Entry 8Y2M (electron microscopy, 3.07 A resolution); this record covers chains A and B of the 4 polymer chains in the assembly.

# Chain A
Protein: Ceramide synthase LAC1
Source organism: Saccharomyces cerevisiae S288C
Notes: EC 2.3.1.297
Reference sequence: P28496 (LAC1_YEAST); residue numbers follow UniProt; this construct covers 1-418
Amino-acid sequence (428 residues; each row starts with the number of its first residue):
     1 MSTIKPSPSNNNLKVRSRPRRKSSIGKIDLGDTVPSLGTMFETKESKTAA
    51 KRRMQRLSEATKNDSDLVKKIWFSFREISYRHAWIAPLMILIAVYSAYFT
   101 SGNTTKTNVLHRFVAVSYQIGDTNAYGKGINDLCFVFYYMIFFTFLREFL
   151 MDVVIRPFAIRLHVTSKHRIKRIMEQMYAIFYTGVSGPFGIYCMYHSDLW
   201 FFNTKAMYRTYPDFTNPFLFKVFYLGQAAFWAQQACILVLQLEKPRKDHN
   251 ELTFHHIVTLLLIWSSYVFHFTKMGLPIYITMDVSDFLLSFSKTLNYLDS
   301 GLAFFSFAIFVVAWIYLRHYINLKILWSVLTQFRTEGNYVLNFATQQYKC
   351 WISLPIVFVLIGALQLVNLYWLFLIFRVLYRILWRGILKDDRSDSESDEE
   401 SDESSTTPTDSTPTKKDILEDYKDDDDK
Unresolved in the structure: 1-70, 386-428
Construct notes: expression tag (419-428)
Residues lining bound ligands:
  - 6PL ((4S,7R)-4-hydroxy-N,N,N-trimethyl-9-oxo-7-[(palmitoyloxy)methyl]-3,5,8-trioxa-4-phosphahexacosan-1-aminium 4-oxide), molecule 1: Val114, Ala115, Val116, Phe135, Tyr139, Phe143, Tyr182, Ser186, Phe189, Phe218, Val222, Phe223, Gly226, Gln227, Phe230, Trp231, Asp283
  - 6PL, molecule 2: Lys128, Gly129, Asp132, Leu133, Val136, Leu225, Ala228, Leu260, Leu261, Trp264, Tyr267, Val268
  - hexacosanoic acid (7PO): Tyr224, Trp231, His255, Thr259, Leu262, Ile263, Ser265, Ser266, Phe269, Phe271, Met274, Gly275, Ile278, Tyr279, Met282, Asp283, Asp286, Tyr348, Cys350, Ile352, Ser353, Ile356, Val357, Leu360, Ile361, Leu364
  - Macrofusine (A1D5V; (2R)-2-[2-[(5R,6R,7S,9S,11R,16R,18S,19S)-19-azanyl-6-[(3R)-3-carboxy-5-oxidanyl-5-oxidanylidene-pentanoyl]oxy-5,9-dimethyl-11,16,18-tris(oxidanyl)icosan-7-yl]oxy-2-oxidanylidene-ethyl]butanedioic acid): Arg172, Tyr182, Trp231, His255, Asp286, Leu289, Ser292, Lys293, Asn296, Tyr297, Ala303, Phe304, Phe307, Trp371, Leu374, Ile375, Val378, Arg381, Ile382, Arg385
Swiss-Prot annotation at these positions:
  - binding site (fumonisin B1): Arg169, Arg172, Tyr182, Trp231, His255, Asp286, Leu289, Lys293, Asn296, Tyr297, Ala303, Phe304, Phe307, Trp314, Trp371, Ile375, Val378, Ile382, Arg385
  - binding site (hexacosanoate): Tyr224, Trp231, His255, Thr259, Leu262, Ile263, Ser265, Ser266, Phe269, Phe271, Met274, Gly275, Ile278, Tyr279, Met282, Asp283, Asp286, Arg318, Phe343, Tyr348 and 7 more in UniProt
  - binding site (hexacosanoyl-CoA): Trp231, His255, Thr259, Leu262, Ser265, Ser266, Phe271, Met274, Gly275, Ile278, Tyr279, Met282, Asp286, Leu289, Lys293, Asn296, Phe307, Arg318, Tyr348, Ile352 and 5 more in UniProt
  - modified residue: Ser2 (N-acetylserine), Ser23 (Phosphoserine), Ser24 (Phosphoserine)
  - glycosylation: Asn103 (N-linked (GlcNAc...) asparagine)
  - mutagenesis: Arg172 (R172A: Abolishes the enzymatic activity of the ceramide synthase complex. Does not rescue the growth defect of LAC1-LAG1 double deletion mutant; when associated with A-293, A-296, A-318 and A-381), Ser186 (S186A: Does not affect the enzymatic activity of the LAC1-LIP1 complex), Gln227 (Q227A: About 80% loss in enzymatic activity of the LAC1-LIP1 complex), Trp231 (W231A: About 85% loss in enzymatic activity of the LAC1-LIP1 complex), His255 (H255A: Abolishes the enzymatic activity of the LAC1-LIP1 complex; alone or when associated with A-256. Does not catalyze the reaction between hexacosanoyl-CoA and fumonisin B1 ...), His256 (H256A: Abolishes the enzymatic activity of the LAC1-LIP1 complex; alone or when associated with A-255. Does not catalyze the reaction between hexacosanoyl-CoA and fumonisin B1 ...), Ser265 (S265F: Abolishes the enzymatic activity of the ceramide synthase complex and does not rescue the growth defect of LAC1-LAG1 double deletion mutant; when associated with F-266, F-275, F-353 and F-375), Ser266 (S266F: Abolishes the enzymatic activity of the ceramide synthase complex and does not rescue the growth defect of LAC1-LAG1 double deletion mutant; when associated with F-265, F-275, F-353 and F-375), Phe269 (F269A: About 75% loss in enzymatic activity of the LAC1-LIP1 complex), Phe271 (F271A: More than 90% loss in enzymatic activity of the LAC1-LIP1 complex), Met274 (M274A: About 80% loss in enzymatic activity of the LAC1-LIP1 complex), Gly275 (G275F: Abolishes the enzymatic activity of the ceramide synthase complex and does not rescue the growth defect of LAC1-LAG1 double deletion mutant; when associated with F-265, F-266, F-353 and F-375), 16 further mutagenesis entries in UniProt

# Chain B
Protein: Ceramide synthase subunit LIP1
Source organism: Saccharomyces cerevisiae S288C
Reference sequence: Q03579 (LIP1_YEAST); residues 1-150 here = UniProt positions 1-150
Amino-acid sequence (150 residues; row label = number of the first residue in the row):
     1 MSQPTPIITTKSAAKPKPKIFNLFRVCFISLLLIAAVEYFKYGTRINYEW
    51 FHCTPIKEPQSGSVIKLWARGGPSCDKRGEYKTIVKRITRDYEPNDEHLS
   101 FCIIENDNVPPVHYPIHEDKGEPGYVAYVGYDTDSELVQELCADSTIYHM
Unresolved in the structure: 1-17
Disulfides: Cys53-Cys75, Cys102-Cys142
Residues lining bound ligands:
  - 6PL ((4S,7R)-4-hydroxy-N,N,N-trimethyl-9-oxo-7-[(palmitoyloxy)methyl]-3,5,8-trioxa-4-phosphahexacosan-1-aminium 4-oxide), molecule 1: Ser30, Ile34, Glu38, Lys41
  - 6PL, molecule 2: Ala36, Val37, Tyr39, Phe40, Gly43, Thr44, Asn47, Trp50, Phe51, Lys86, Arg90
Swiss-Prot annotation at these positions:
  - binding site (hexacosanoate): Phe40
  - mutagenesis: Val37 (V37F: Partially impairs LAC1-LIP1 complex formation; when associated with F-41; V37Y: Partially impairs LAC1-LIP1 complex formation; when associated with Y-41), Phe40 (F40A: About 60% loss in enzymatic activity of the LAC1-LIP1 complex; F40R: Abolishes the enzymatic activity of the LAC1-LIP1 complex in vitro and leads to the accumulation of phytosphingosine in vivo), Lys41 (K41F: Partially impairs LAC1-LIP1 complex formation; when associated with F-37; K41Y: Partially impairs LAC1-LIP1 complex formation; when associated with Y-37), Trp50 to Phe51 (Does not affect the ceramide synthase complex stability but reduces the enzymatic activity of the complex in vitro), Phe51 (F51R: Does not affect LAC1-LIP1 complex formation but abolishes enzymatic activity), His52 (H52A: Does not affect LAC1-LIP1 complex formation but abolishes enzymatic activity), Cys53 (C53A: About 90% loss in enzymatic activity of the LAC1-LIP1 complex), Ser74 (S74F: Does not affect LAC1-LIP1 complex formation but abolishes enzymatic activity), Cys75 (C75A: About 90% loss in enzymatic activity of the LAC1-LIP1 complex), Arg78 (R78A: About 95% loss in enzymatic activity of the LAC1-LIP1 complex; when associated with A-81, A-125 and A-148), Tyr81 (Y81A: About 95% loss in enzymatic activity of the LAC1-LIP1 complex; when associated with A-78, A-125 and A-148), Cys102 (C102A: About 90% loss in enzymatic activity of the LAC1-LIP1 complex), 3 further mutagenesis entries in UniProt

# Chain A / chain B interface
Residue-residue contacts (28; chain A residue first):
  Leu133(A) with Ile34(B), hydrophobic
  Phe137(A) with Leu31(B), hydrophobic
  Cys236(A) with Leu23(B)
  Val239(A) with Lys19(B); Asn22(B); Leu23(B), hydrophobic
  Leu240(A) with Leu23(B), hydrophobic
  Gln241(A) with Pro18(B); Lys19(B)
  Trp264(A) with Ile34(B); Val37(B), hydrophobic
  Val268(A) with Glu38(B); Lys41(B), hydrogen bond (backbone-side chain)
  Phe269(A) with Val37(B), hydrophobic
  Val340(A) with Ile116(B), hydrophobic
  Leu341(A) with His52(B); Ser74(B), hydrogen bond (backbone-side chain)
  Asn342(A) with His52(B); Ser74(B), hydrogen bond
  Phe343(A) with Thr44(B); Arg45(B); Tyr48(B), hydrophobic; Phe51(B), hydrophobic; His52(B), hydrogen bond (backbone-side chain)
  Ala344(A) with Arg45(B); Tyr48(B), hydrophobic
  Gln346(A) with Lys41(B)
  Tyr348(A) with Lys41(B)
Other interface residues (no listed pair), chain A (18 interface residues in all): Leu242, His270
Other interface residues (no listed pair), chain B (21 interface residues in all): Ile20, Val26, Leu33, Phe40, Pro73

# Overview
Chain A and chain B form an interface of 18 and 21 residues respectively, with 4 hydrogen bonds. Polar
contacts include Val268(A)-Lys41(B), Leu341(A)-Ser74(B) and Asn342(A)-Ser74(B). One compound 6PL molecule is
bound between chain A and chain B.
Chain A is Ceramide synthase LAC1 and chain B is Ceramide synthase subunit LIP1, both from Saccharomyces
cerevisiae S288C; the structure, Cryo-EM structure of the FB1-bound Lac1-Lip1 complex, was determined by
electron microscopy (same publication as 8Y2N and 8ZB1).
